Entry 7DST (electron microscopy, 3.10 A resolution); this record covers chains A and C of the 5 polymer chains in the assembly.

# Chain A
Name: VP1 of O type FMDV capsid
From: Foot-and-mouth disease virus
Amino-acid sequence (208 residues; each row starts with the number of its first residue):
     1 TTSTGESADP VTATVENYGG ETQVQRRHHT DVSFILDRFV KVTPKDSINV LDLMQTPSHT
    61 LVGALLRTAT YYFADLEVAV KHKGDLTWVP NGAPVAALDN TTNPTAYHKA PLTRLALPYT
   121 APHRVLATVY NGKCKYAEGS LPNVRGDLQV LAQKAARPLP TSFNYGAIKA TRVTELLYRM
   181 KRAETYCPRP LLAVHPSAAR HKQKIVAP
Unresolved in the structure: 133-156

# Chain C
Name: VP3 of O type FMDV capsid
From: Foot-and-mouth disease virus
Amino-acid sequence (219 residues; each row starts with the number of its first residue):
     1 GIFPVACSDG YGGLVTTDPK TADPVYGKVF NPPRNMLPGR FTNLLDVAEA CPTFLHFDGD
    61 VPYVTTKTDS DRVLAQFDLS LAAKHMSNTF LAGLAQYYTQ YSGTVNLHFM FTGPTDAKAR
   121 YMIAYAPPGM EPPKTPEAAA HCIHAEWDTG LNSKFTFSIP YLSAADYAYT ASDAAETTNV
   181 QGWVCLFQIT HGKAEGDALV VLASAGKDFE LRLPVDARQ

# Interface between chain A and chain C
Pairs across the interface - 42 pairs, chain A then chain C:
  P90(A) - T99(C)
  P90(A) - P214(C)
  P90(A) - V215(C)
  N91(A) - T99(C)
  N91(A) - Y169(C)  hydrogen bond
  G92(A) - Y169(C)
  A93(A) - T99(C)
  A93(A) - V215(C)  hydrophobic
  A97(A) - V215(C)  hydrophobic
  A97(A) - D216(C)
  A97(A) - A217(C)  hydrophobic
  N100(A) - D216(C)  hydrogen bond (side chain-backbone)
  N100(A) - A217(C)
  N100(A) - R218(C)
  T101(A) - T16(C)  hydrogen bond (backbone-side chain)
  T102(A) - T16(C)
  T102(A) - D216(C)  hydrogen bond
  N103(A) - T16(C)  hydrogen bond (backbone-side chain)
  N103(A) - V215(C)
  N103(A) - D216(C)  hydrogen bond (side chain-backbone)
  P104(A) - T16(C)
  P104(A) - T17(C)
  T105(A) - L14(C)
  T105(A) - V15(C)
  T105(A) - T16(C)  hydrogen bond (backbone-backbone)
  A106(A) - L14(C)
  Y107(A) - L14(C)  hydrogen bond (backbone-backbone)
  K109(A) - Y11(C)
  K109(A) - G12(C)
  K109(A) - G13(C)
  P111(A) - D9(C)
  L112(A) - G10(C)
  R114(A) - G10(C)  hydrogen bond (backbone-backbone)
  R114(A) - Y11(C)  hydrogen bond
  T120(A) - Q100(C)
  T120(A) - L213(C)
  A121(A) - R212(C)
  P122(A) - Q100(C)
  P122(A) - Y167(C)
  P122(A) - Y169(C)
  H123(A) - A165(C)
  S162(A) - Y169(C)
Also at the interface, not in a pair above, chain A (26 interface residues in all): V89, P94, A96, T113
Also at the interface, not in a pair above, chain C (23 interface residues in all): D166, A171

# Overview
The interface between chain A and chain C involves 26 residues on one side and 23 on the other; the contacts
include 10 hydrogen bonds. Polar pairs include N91(A)-Y169(C), N100(A)-D216(C) and T101(A)-T16(C).
Here chain A is VP1 of O type FMDV capsid and chain C is VP3 of O type FMDV capsid, both from Foot-and-mouth
disease virus. Entry 7DST (FMDV capsid in complex with M170 Nab) was determined by electron microscopy (same
publication as 7DSS).
